4DG8 - chain A; structure by X-ray diffraction, 2.15 A resolution.

[Chain A]
Molecule: PA1221
Source organism: Pseudomonas aeruginosa
Notes: EC 6.2.1.-
UniProtKB: Q9I4B7 (Q9I4B7_PSEAE); numbering as in UniProt (aligned over 1-618)
Amino-acid sequence (620 residues; numbered -1 to 618; the number before each row is that of its first residue; numbers below 1 keep their minus sign (Gly-1 is residue -1)):
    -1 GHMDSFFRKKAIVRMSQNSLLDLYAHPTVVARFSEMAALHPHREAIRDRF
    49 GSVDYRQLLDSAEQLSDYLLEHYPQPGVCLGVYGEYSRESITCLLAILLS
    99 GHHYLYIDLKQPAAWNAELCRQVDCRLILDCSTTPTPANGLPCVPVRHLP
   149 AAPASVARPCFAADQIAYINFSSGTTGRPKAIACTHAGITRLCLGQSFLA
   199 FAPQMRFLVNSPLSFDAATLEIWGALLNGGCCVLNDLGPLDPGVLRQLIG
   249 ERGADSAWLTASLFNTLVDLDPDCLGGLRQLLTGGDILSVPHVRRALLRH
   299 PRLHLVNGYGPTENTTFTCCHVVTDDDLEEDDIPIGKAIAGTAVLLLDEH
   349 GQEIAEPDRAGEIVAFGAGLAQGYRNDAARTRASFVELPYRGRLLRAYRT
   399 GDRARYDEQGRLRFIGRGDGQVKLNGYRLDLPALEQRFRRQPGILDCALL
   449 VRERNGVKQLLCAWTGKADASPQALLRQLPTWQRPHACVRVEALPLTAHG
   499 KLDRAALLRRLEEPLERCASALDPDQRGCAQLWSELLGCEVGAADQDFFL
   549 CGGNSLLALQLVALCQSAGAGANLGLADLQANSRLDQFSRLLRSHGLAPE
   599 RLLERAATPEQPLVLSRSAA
Not modelled in the structure: -1 to 14, 496-499, 514-618
Differences from the reference sequence: expression tag (-1 to 0)
Ligand contacts: adenosine monophosphate (AMP): Asp214, Gly282, Gly283, Asp284, Ile285, Asn305, Gly306, Tyr307, Gly308, Pro309, Thr310, Ile333, Asp400, Phe412, Arg415, Gln419, Lys421, Gly424, Arg426
From the paper describing this entry:
  - conformationally variable residues (domain motion, order/disorder transition): Asp417, Ala496 to Leu500
  - binding site for (R,R)-2,3-butanediol: Trp256
  - mutagenesis - K499L: decreased catalytic activity on 5 mM valine
  - mutagenesis - S553A: unchanged catalytic activity on radio-labeled pyrophosphate
  - mutagenesis - K499L, S553A: abolished catalytic activity on valine
  - catalytic residues: Lys499

[In short]
Bound to chain A: adenosine monophosphate. From the paper: the catalytic residue Lys499; K499L and S553A
abolish catalytic activity on valine.
Chain A is PA1221 (Pseudomonas aeruginosa); the structure, Structure of PA1221, an NRPS protein containing
adenylation and PCP domains, was determined by X-ray diffraction, deposited together with 4DG9.
